PDB entry 3L7L | X-ray diffraction, 2.95 A resolution | chains B and D of the 4 polymer chains in the assembly

Chain B (and D):
Protein: Teichoic acid biosynthesis protein F
Organism: Staphylococcus epidermidis
Notes: fragment: TagF; chain D of this document is another copy of the same molecule, construct and numbering; everything in this record applies to it too
UniProtKB: Q5HLM5 (Q5HLM5_STAEQ); residues 1-721 here = UniProt positions 1-721
Sequence (729 residues; numbered 1 to 729; the number before each row is that of its first residue):
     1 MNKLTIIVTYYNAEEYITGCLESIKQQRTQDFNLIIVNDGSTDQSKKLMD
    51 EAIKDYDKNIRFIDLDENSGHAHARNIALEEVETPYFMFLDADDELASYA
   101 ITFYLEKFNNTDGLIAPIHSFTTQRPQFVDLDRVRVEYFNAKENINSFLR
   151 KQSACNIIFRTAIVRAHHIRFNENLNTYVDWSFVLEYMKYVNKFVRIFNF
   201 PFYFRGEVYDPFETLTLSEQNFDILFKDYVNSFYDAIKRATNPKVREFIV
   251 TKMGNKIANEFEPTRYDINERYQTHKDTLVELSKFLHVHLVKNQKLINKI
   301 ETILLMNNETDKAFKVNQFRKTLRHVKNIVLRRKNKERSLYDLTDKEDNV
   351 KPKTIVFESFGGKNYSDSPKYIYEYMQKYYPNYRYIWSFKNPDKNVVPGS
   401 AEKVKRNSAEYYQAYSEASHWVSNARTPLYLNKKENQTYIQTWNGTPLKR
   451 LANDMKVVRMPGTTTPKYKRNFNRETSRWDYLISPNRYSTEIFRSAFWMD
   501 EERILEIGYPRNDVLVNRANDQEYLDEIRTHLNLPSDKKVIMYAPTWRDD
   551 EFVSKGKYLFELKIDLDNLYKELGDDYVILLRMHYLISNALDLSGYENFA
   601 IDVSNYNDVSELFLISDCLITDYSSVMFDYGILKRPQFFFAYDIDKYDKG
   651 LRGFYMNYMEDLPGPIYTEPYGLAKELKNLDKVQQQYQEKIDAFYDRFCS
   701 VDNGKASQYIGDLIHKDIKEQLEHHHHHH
Unresolved in the structure: 1-312, 724-729 (chain D: 1-312, 550-560, 725-729)
Construct notes: engineered mutation Asn444 (His in Q5HLM5); expression tag (722-729)
Swiss-Prot annotation at these positions:
  - binding site (CDP-glycerol): Trp443, Gly445 to Pro447, Arg511, Pro545, Thr546, Arg582 to His584, Ser624, Ser625, Asp629

Chain B / chain D interface:
Contacting residue pairs (17):
  Ala313(B) with Lys315(D), hydrogen bond (backbone-side chain)
  Phe314(B) with Gln318(D); Leu343(D)
  Lys315(B) with Ala313(D); Gln318(D), hydrogen bond (backbone-side chain)
  Gln318(B) with Phe314(D); Lys315(D), hydrogen bond (side chain-backbone); Gln318(D); Phe319(D)
  Phe319(B) with Gln318(D); Thr322(D)
  Thr322(B) with Phe319(D); Thr322(D); Leu323(D)
  Leu323(B) with Thr322(D)
  Leu343(B) with Phe314(D); Phe319(D), hydrophobic
Interface residues without a listed pair, chain B (9 interface residues in all): Val326
Interface residues without a listed pair, chain D (9 interface residues in all): Val326

In short:
The chain B/chain D interface involves 9 residues from each chain, with 3 hydrogen bonds. Polar pairs include
Ala313(B)-Lys315(D) and Lys315(B)-Gln318(D). From UniProt: 13 CDP-glycerol-binding residues on chain B.
Chain B and chain D are both Teichoic acid biosynthesis protein F (Staphylococcus epidermidis); the structure,
Structure of the Wall Teichoic Acid Polymerase TagF, H444N + CDPG (30 minute soak), was determined by X-ray
diffraction (same publication as 3L7I, 3L7J, 3L7K and 3L7M).
